PDB entry 6VYM | electron microscopy, 3.70 A resolution | chains D and E of the 7 polymer chains in the assembly

[Chain D (and E)]
Molecule: Mechanosensitive channel MscS
Organism: Escherichia coli
Notes: chain E of this document is another copy of the same molecule, construct and numbering; everything in this record applies to it too
UniProt: C3SVH2 (C3SVH2_ECOLX); residues 1-286 here = UniProt positions 1-286
Chain sequence (286 residues; each row starts with the number of its first residue):
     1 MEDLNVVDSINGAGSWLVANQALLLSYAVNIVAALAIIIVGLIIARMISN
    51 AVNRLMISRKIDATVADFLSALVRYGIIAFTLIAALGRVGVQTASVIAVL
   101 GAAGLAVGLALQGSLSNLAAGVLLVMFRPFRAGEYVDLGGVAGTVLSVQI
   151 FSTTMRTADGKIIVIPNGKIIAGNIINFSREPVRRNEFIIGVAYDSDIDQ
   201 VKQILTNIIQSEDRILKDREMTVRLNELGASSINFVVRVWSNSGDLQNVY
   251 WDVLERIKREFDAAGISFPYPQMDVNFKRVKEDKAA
Unresolved in the structure: 1-26, 281-286

[Chain D / chain E interface]
Pairs across the interface - 104 pairs, chain D then chain E:
  Val40(D) with Tyr27(E)
  Arg59(D) with Leu42(E)
  Phe80(D) with Leu86(E), hydrophobic
  Ile97(D) with Ala94(E), hydrophobic
  Leu100(D) with Ala94(E); Ser95(E); Ala98(E), hydrophobic; Val99(E), hydrophobic
  Gly101(D) with Ala98(E)
  Gly104(D) with Ala102(E)
  Leu105(D) with Leu105(E), hydrophobic
  Gly108(D) with Ala102(E); Ala106(E)
  Leu109(D) with Leu105(E), hydrophobic; Leu109(E), hydrophobic
  Leu111(D) with Ala106(E), hydrophobic
  Gln112(D) with Leu109(E); Ala110(E); Gln112(E), hydrogen bond
  Leu115(D) with Ala110(E)
  Ser116(D) with Ala110(E); Ser114(E)
  Leu118(D) with Leu72(E), hydrophobic
  Ala119(D) with Ser114(E)
  Ala120(D) with Ser114(E)
  Leu123(D) with Ser114(E); Phe151(E), hydrophobic
  Val125(D) with Val65(E), hydrophobic
  Phe127(D) with Gln149(E)
  Arg128(D) with Asp62(E), salt bridge; Val65(E)
  Pro129(D) with Val164(E), hydrophobic
  Val148(D) with Phe68(E)
  Ile150(D) with Phe68(E), hydrophobic; Leu72(E), hydrophobic
  Ile171(D) with Pro166(E)
  Ala172(D) with Pro166(E); Lys169(E)
  Gly173(D) with Pro166(E)
  Asn174(D) with Val141(E); Ile163(E); Val164(E); Ile165(E); Lys169(E), hydrogen bond
  Ile175(D) with Ile162(E); Ile163(E); Val164(E), hydrogen bond (backbone-backbone)
  Ile176(D) with Lys161(E); Ile162(E); Ile163(E), hydrophobic
  Asn177(D) with Lys161(E); Ile162(E), hydrogen bond (backbone-backbone)
  Phe178(D) with Lys161(E)
  Arg180(D) with Thr154(E); Ile162(E)
  Glu181(D) with Arg156(E); Gly160(E); Ile162(E)
  Arg184(D) with Lys161(E)
  Arg185(D) with Ala158(E), hydrogen bond (side chain-backbone); Asp159(E)
  Glu187(D) with Asp159(E)
  Tyr194(D) with Lys258(E); Phe268(E), hydrophobic; Tyr270(E), hydrophobic
  Ile198(D) with Lys258(E); Arg259(E)
  Asp199(D) with Arg259(E), salt bridge
  Lys202(D) with Glu255(E), salt bridge
  Arg224(D) with Asn248(E); Trp251(E); Asp252(E); Glu255(E)
  Leu225(D) with Trp251(E); Glu255(E); Lys258(E)
  Asn226(D) with Tyr250(E); Trp251(E), hydrogen bond; Leu254(E)
  Glu227(D) with Leu254(E)
  Leu228(D) with Leu254(E), hydrophobic; Phe268(E), hydrophobic
  Ala230(D) with Pro271(E)
  Val236(D) with Trp251(E), hydrophobic
  Arg238(D) with Trp251(E)
  Gln272(D) with Tyr270(E)
  Met273(D) with Pro271(E)
  Asp274(D) with Pro271(E), hydrogen bond (backbone-backbone); Gln272(E); Met273(E), hydrogen bond (backbone-backbone)
  Val275(D) with Met273(E)
  Asn276(D) with Gln272(E), hydrogen bond; Met273(E), hydrogen bond (backbone-backbone); Asp274(E); Val275(E), hydrogen bond (backbone-backbone)
  Phe277(D) with Val275(E); Phe277(E), hydrophobic
  Lys278(D) with Asp274(E); Val275(E), hydrogen bond (backbone-backbone); Asn276(E); Phe277(E), hydrogen bond (backbone-backbone)
  Arg279(D) with Phe277(E); Arg279(E)
  Val280(D) with Phe277(E)
Also at the interface, not in a pair above, chain D (71 interface residues in all): Ile44, Ile48, Ala84, Val107, Val122, Gln149, Phe151, Ile170, Val183, Asp195, Thr222, Ser231, Trp240
Also at the interface, not in a pair above, chain E (63 interface residues in all): Ile31, Thr64, Tyr75, Gln92, Thr93, Leu111, Asn117, Ile150, Gln247, Asp262, Pro269, Lys278

[Overview]
Chain D and chain E form an interface of 71 and 63 residues respectively, with 13 hydrogen bonds and 3 salt
bridges. Among the polar pairs are Arg128(D)-Asp62(E), Asp199(D)-Arg259(E) and Lys202(D)-Glu255(E).
Chain D and chain E are both Mechanosensitive channel MscS (Escherichia coli); the structure, Cryo-EM
structure of mechanosensitive channel MscS in PC-18:1 nanodiscs treated with beta-cyclodextran, was determined
by electron microscopy, deposited together with 6VYK and 6VYL.
